Entry 1YNW (X-ray diffraction, 3.00 A resolution); this record covers chains D and A of the 4 polymer chains in the assembly.

# Chain D
Molecule: 18-nt DNA strand
Sequence (18 nucleotides; each row starts with the number of its first residue):
   419 TTTGACCTTCGTGACCTA

# Chain A
Protein: Vitamin D3 Receptor
Source organism: Homo sapiens
Notes: fragment: DNA-binding Domain (Residues 16-125)
UniProt: P11473 (VDR_HUMAN); numbering as in UniProt (aligned over 16-125)
Chain sequence (110 residues; each row starts with the number of its first residue):
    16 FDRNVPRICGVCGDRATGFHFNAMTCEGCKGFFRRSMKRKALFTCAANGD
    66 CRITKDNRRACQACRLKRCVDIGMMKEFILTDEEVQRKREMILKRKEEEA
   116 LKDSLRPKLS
Unresolved in the structure: 16-17, 114-125
Differences from the reference sequence: engineered mutation Ala61 (Pro in P11473), Ala62 (Phe in P11473), Ala75 (His in P11473)
Metal / ion sites: Zn2+ site 1: Cys24, Cys27, Cys41, Cys44; Zn2+ site 2: Cys60, Cys66, Cys76, Cys79

# Chain D / chain A interface
Contacting residue pairs (13):
  DG429(D) - Arg54(A)  salt bridge to the phosphate
  DG429(D) - Gln77(A)  hydrogen bond to the phosphate
  DT430(D) - Phe47(A)  phosphate contact
  DT430(D) - Arg50(A)  salt bridge to the phosphate
  DT430(D) - Arg74(A)  phosphate contact
  DT430(D) - Gln77(A)  hydrogen bond to the phosphate
  DG431(D) - Gly43(A)  phosphate contact
  DG431(D) - Arg50(A)  hydrogen bond to the base
  DG431(D) - Arg73(A)  salt bridge to the phosphate
  DG431(D) - Arg74(A)  salt bridge to the phosphate
  DG431(D) - Arg80(A)  salt bridge to the phosphate
  DA432(D) - Glu42(A)  phosphate contact
  DC433(D) - Glu42(A)  hydrogen bond to the base
Other interface residues (no listed pair), chain D (6 interface residues in all): DC434
Other interface residues (no listed pair), chain A (11 interface residues in all): Asp29, Lys45

# Summary
The interface between chain D and chain A involves 6 residues on one side and 11 on the other, with 4 hydrogen
bonds and 5 salt bridges. Among the polar pairs are DG431(D)-Arg50(A), DC433(D)-Glu42(A) and
DG429(D)-Gln77(A). Cys24(A), Cys27(A), Cys41(A) and Cys44(A) coordinate Zn2+ site 1.
Here chain D is an 18-nt DNA strand and chain A is Vitamin D3 Receptor (Homo sapiens). Entry 1YNW (Crystal
Structure of Vitamin D Receptor and 9-cis Retinoic Acid Receptor DNA-Binding Domains Bound to a ...) was
determined by X-ray diffraction.
